Entry 6UIT (X-ray diffraction, 2.81 A resolution); this record covers chains A and T of the 4 polymer chains in the assembly.

[Chain A]
Name: p66 Reverse transcriptase/RNaseH
Organism: Human immunodeficiency virus type 1 group M subtype B (isolate HXB2)
Notes: EC 2.7.7.49, 2.7.7.7, 3.1.26.13
UniProtKB: P04585 (POL_HV1H2); residues 1-560 here correspond to UniProt positions 588-1147 (UniProt number = residue number + 587)
Amino-acid sequence (572 residues; each row starts with the number of its first residue; numbers below 1 keep their minus sign (Met-11 is residue -11)):
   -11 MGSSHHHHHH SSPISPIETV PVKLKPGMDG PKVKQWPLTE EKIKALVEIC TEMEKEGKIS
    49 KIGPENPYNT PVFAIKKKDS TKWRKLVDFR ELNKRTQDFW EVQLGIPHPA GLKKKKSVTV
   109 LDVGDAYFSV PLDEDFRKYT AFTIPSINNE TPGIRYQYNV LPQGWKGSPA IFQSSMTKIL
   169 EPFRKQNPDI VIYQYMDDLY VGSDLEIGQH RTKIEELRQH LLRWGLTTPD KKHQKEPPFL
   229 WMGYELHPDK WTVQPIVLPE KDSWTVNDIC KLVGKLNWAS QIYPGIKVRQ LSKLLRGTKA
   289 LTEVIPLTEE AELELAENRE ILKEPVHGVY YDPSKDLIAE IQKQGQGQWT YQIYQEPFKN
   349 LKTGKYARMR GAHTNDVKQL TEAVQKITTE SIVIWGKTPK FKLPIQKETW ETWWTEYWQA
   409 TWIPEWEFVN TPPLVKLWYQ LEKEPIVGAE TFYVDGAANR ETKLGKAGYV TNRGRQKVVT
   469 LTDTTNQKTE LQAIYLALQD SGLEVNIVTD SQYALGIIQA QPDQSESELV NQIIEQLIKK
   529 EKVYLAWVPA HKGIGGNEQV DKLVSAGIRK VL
Disordered / not traced: -11 to 0, 134-140, 285-287, 556-560
Sequence notes: initiating methionine (-11); expression tag (-10 to 0); engineered mutation Cys258 (Gln845 in P04585), Ser280 (Cys867 in P04585)
Metal / ion sites: Mg2+: Asp110, Val111, Asp185 (together with 2'-deoxycytidine-5'-triphosphate)
Small-molecule neighbours: 2'-deoxycytidine-5'-triphosphate (DCP): Lys65, Lys70, Arg72, Asp110, Val111, Gly112, Asp113, Ala114, Tyr115, Gln151, Met184, Asp185, Lys220
UniProt features mapped onto this chain:
  - region: Phe227 to His235 (RT 'primer grip')
  - motif: Trp398 to Trp414 (Tryptophan repeat motif)
  - binding site (Mg(2+)): Asp110, Asp185, Asp186, Asp443, Glu478, Asp498, Asp549
  - site: Trp401 (Essential for RT p66/p51 heterodimerization), Trp414 (Essential for RT p66/p51 heterodimerization), Phe440, Tyr441 (Cleavage), Leu560 (Cleavage)
From the paper describing this entry:
  - binding site for 2'-deoxycytidine-5'-triphosphate: Lys65, Arg72, Lys220
  - mutagenesis - M184V: unchanged catalytic activity on 2'-deoxycytidine-5'-triphosphate

[Chain T]
Molecule: DNA template
Sequence (27 nucleotides; numbered 701 to 727; the number before each row is that of its first residue):
   701 ATGGGGGGCG CCCGAACAGG GACTGTG
Disordered / not traced: 701-702, 726-727

[How chain A and chain T interact]
Contacting residue pairs - 46 pairs, chain A then chain T:
  Trp24(A) with DG704(T), base contact
  Lys30(A) with DG704(T), hydrogen bond to the base
  Phe61(A) with DG704(T), stacking on the base; DG705(T), sugar contact
  Ile63(A) with DG704(T), base contact
  Leu74(A) with DG705(T), base contact
  Val75(A) with DG705(T), sugar contact
  Asp76(A) with DG705(T), sugar contact
  Arg78(A) with DG704(T), phosphate contact; DG705(T), salt bridge to the phosphate; DG706(T), phosphate contact
  Asn81(A) with DG706(T), sugar contact
  Glu89(A) with DG707(T), phosphate contact; DG708(T), phosphate contact
  Gln91(A) with DG708(T), sugar contact
  Leu92(A) with DC709(T), sugar contact
  Gly93(A) with DC709(T), sugar contact
  Ile94(A) with DG708(T), base contact; DC709(T), sugar contact
  Gln151(A) with DG705(T), base contact
  Gly152(A) with DG705(T), base contact; DG706(T), sugar contact
  Trp153(A) with DG706(T), sugar contact
  Lys154(A) with DG706(T), phosphate contact; DG707(T), phosphate contact
  Pro157(A) with DG707(T), sugar contact
  Tyr183(A) with DG707(T), hydrogen bond to the base; DG708(T), hydrogen bond to the base
  Met184(A) with DG706(T), base contact
  Asn265(A) with DC711(T), sugar contact
  Ser280(A) with DC712(T), sugar contact
  Leu283(A) with DC713(T), sugar contact
  Arg284(A) with DC713(T), salt bridge to the phosphate; DG714(T), phosphate contact
  Lys353(A) with DC711(T), phosphate contact; DC712(T), salt bridge to the phosphate
  Ala355(A) with DC712(T), phosphate contact
  Arg356(A) with DC712(T), phosphate contact
  Lys374(A) with DC711(T), phosphate contact
  Arg448(A) with DC723(T), hydrogen bond to the base; DT724(T), sugar contact
  Asn474(A) with DC723(T), sugar contact
  Gln475(A) with DG721(T), base contact
  Gln500(A) with DG721(T), phosphate contact; DA722(T), phosphate contact
  His539(A) with DC723(T), salt bridge to the phosphate
Other interface residues (no listed pair), chain A (38 interface residues in all): Ala62, Tyr115, Lys281, Asp498

[In short]
Chain A and chain T form an interface of 38 and 14 residues respectively, with 4 hydrogen bonds, 4 salt
bridges and 1 aromatic stacking contact. Polar contacts include Lys30(A)-DG704(T), Tyr183(A)-DG707(T) and
Tyr183(A)-DG708(T). From the paper: a binding site for 2'-deoxycytidine-5'-triphosphate at Lys65(A), Arg72(A)
and Lys220(A); M184V of chain A leaves catalytic activity on 2'-deoxycytidine-5'-triphosphate unchanged.
Here chain A is p66 Reverse transcriptase/RNaseH (Human immunodeficiency virus type 1 group M subtype B
(isolate HXB2)) and chain T is DNA template. Entry 6UIT (HIV-1 wild-type reverse transcriptase-DNA complex
with dCTP) was determined by X-ray diffraction, deposited together with 6UIR, 6UIS, 6UJX, 6UJY, 6UJZ and 6UK0.
